Entry 4KOD (X-ray diffraction, 2.96 A resolution); this record covers chains B and F of the 6 polymer chains in the assembly.

== Chain B (and F) ==
Protein: Transitional endoplasmic reticulum ATPase
Organism: Homo sapiens
Notes: EC 3.6.4.6; chain F of this document is another copy of the same molecule, construct and numbering; everything in this record applies to it too
Reference sequence: P55072 (TERA_HUMAN); numbering as in UniProt (aligned over 1-481)
Chain sequence (489 residues; numbered 1 to 489; the number before each row is that of its first residue):
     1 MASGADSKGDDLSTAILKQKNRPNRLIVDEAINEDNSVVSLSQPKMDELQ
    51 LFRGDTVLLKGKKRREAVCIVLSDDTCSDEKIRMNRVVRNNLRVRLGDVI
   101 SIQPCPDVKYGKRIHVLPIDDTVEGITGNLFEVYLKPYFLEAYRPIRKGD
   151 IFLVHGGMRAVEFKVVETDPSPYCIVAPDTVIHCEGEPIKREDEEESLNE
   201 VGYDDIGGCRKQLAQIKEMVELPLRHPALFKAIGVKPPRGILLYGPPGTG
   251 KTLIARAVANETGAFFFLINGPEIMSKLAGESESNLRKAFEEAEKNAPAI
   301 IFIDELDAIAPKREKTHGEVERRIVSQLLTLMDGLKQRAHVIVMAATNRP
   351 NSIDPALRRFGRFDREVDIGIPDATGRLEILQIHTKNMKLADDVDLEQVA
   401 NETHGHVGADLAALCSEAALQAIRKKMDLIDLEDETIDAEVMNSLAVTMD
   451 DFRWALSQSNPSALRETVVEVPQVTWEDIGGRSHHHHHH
Unresolved in the structure: 1-20, 460-489 (chain F: 1-22, 461-489)
Sequence notes: engineered mutation His155 (Arg in P55072); expression tag (482-489)
Small-molecule neighbours: ADP (adenosine-5'-diphosphate): Asp205, Ile206, Gly207, Pro246, Pro247, Gly248, Thr249, Gly250, Lys251, Thr252, Leu253, Ile380, Ile383, His384, Gly408, Ala409, Ala412
Curated features (UniProtKB/Swiss-Prot):
  - binding site (ATP): Pro247 to Leu253, Asn348, His384
  - modified residue: Ala2 (N-acetylalanine), Ser3 (Phosphoserine), Ser7 (Phosphoserine), Ser13 (Phosphoserine), Ser37 (Phosphoserine), Lys315 (N6,N6,N6-trimethyllysine), Thr436 (Phosphothreonine), Ser462 (Phosphoserine)
  - cross-link (Glycyl lysine isopeptide (Lys-Gly)): Lys8 (interchain with G-Cter in SUMO2), Lys18 (interchain with G-Cter in SUMO2)
  - natural variant: Arg95 (R95G: In IBMPFD1), Gly97 (G97E: In CMT2Y), Ile126 (I126F: In IBMPFD1; uncertain significance), His155 (R155H: In FTDALS6 and IBMPFD1; this construct carries the variant), Arg159 (R159G: In FTDALS6; R159H: In IBMPFD1), Ala160 (A160T: In IBMPFD1; uncertain significance), Glu185 (E185K: In CMT2Y), Arg191 (R191Q: In FTDALS6 and IBMPFD1), Leu198 (L198W: In IBMPFD1), Ala232 (A232E: In IBMPFD1), Ile254 (I254F: In IBMPFD1; uncertain significance), Ile369 (I369T: In IBMPFD1; uncertain significance), 1 further natural variant entry in UniProt
  - mutagenesis: Phe52 to Asp55 (Abolishes interaction with NPLOC4; when associated with A-110), Arg53 (R53A: Minor effect on affinity for ATP and ADP), Arg86 (R86A: Strongly increased affinity for ATP. Strongly reduced affinity for ADP), Tyr110 (Y110A: Abolishes interaction with NPLOC4; when associated with 52-A--A-55), Arg113 to His115 (Severely reduced binding to DERL1), Phe131 (F131R: Severely reduced binding to DERL1), Leu140 (L140D: Severely reduced binding to DERL1), Asp179 (D179R: No effect on binding to DERL1), His183 (H183W: Severely reduced binding to DERL1), Lys251 (K251Q: Impairs ERAD degradation of HMGCR and does not inhibit interaction with RHBDD1; when associated with Q-524), Glu305 (E305Q: Defect in ubiquitin-dependent protein degradation by the proteasome; when associated with Q-578), Lys312 (K312A: Does not affect methylation by VCPKMT), 6 further mutagenesis entries in UniProt

== Interface between chain B and chain F ==
Residue-residue contacts (50):
  Glu124(B) - Lys231(F)
  Gly125(B) - Lys231(F)
  Gly125(B) - Ala232(F)
  Ile126(B) - Ala232(F)
  Gly157(B) - Ile233(F)
  Met158(B) - Ile233(F)  hydrophobic
  Met158(B) - Gly234(F)  hydrogen bond (backbone-backbone)
  Arg159(B) - Ala232(F)  hydrogen bond (side chain-backbone)
  Thr252(B) - Arg359(F)  hydrogen bond
  Asn270(B) - Asp333(F)
  Asn270(B) - Arg362(F)
  Pro272(B) - Arg313(F)
  Pro272(B) - Ser326(F)  hydrogen bond (backbone-side chain)
  Pro272(B) - Leu329(F)  hydrophobic
  Glu273(B) - Thr330(F)
  Met275(B) - Arg323(F)
  Met275(B) - Ser326(F)
  Ser276(B) - Arg323(F)
  Ser276(B) - Ser326(F)  hydrogen bond (backbone-side chain)
  Ser276(B) - Gln327(F)
  Ser276(B) - Thr330(F)
  Lys277(B) - Arg323(F)
  Leu278(B) - Arg323(F)
  Ala279(B) - Glu319(F)
  Ala279(B) - Arg323(F)
  Asp304(B) - Arg359(F)  salt bridge
  Glu305(B) - Ala356(F)
  Glu305(B) - Arg359(F)  salt bridge
  Glu305(B) - Arg362(F)  salt bridge
  Ala308(B) - Arg313(F)
  His317(B) - Arg322(F)
  Val320(B) - Glu319(F)
  Glu321(B) - Arg322(F)  salt bridge
  Ser416(B) - Val235(F)
  Glu417(B) - Arg365(F)  salt bridge
  Leu420(B) - Phe230(F)  hydrophobic
  Leu420(B) - Lys236(F)
  Ile423(B) - Leu222(F)  hydrophobic
  Ile423(B) - Leu229(F)  hydrophobic
  Arg424(B) - Glu218(F)  hydrogen bond (side chain-backbone)
  Arg424(B) - Leu222(F)
  Met427(B) - His226(F)
  Met427(B) - Leu229(F)  hydrophobic
  Asp428(B) - Ile27(F)
  Asp431(B) - Arg25(F)  salt bridge
  Asp431(B) - Val99(F)
  Leu432(B) - Arg25(F)
  Glu435(B) - Ala228(F)
  Met442(B) - Ile233(F)  hydrophobic
  Trp454(B) - Glu218(F)
Interface residues without a listed pair, chain B (37 interface residues in all): Lys315, Ala409, Asp434, Gln458
Interface residues without a listed pair, chain F (34 interface residues in all): Lys81, Gln215, Glu221, Pro237, Glu314, Phe360

== Summary ==
37 residues of chain B and 34 residues of chain F are in contact, with 6 hydrogen bonds and 6 salt bridges.
Polar contacts include Asp304(B)-Arg359(F), Glu305(B)-Arg359(F) and Glu305(B)-Arg362(F). Bound to chain B:
ADP.
Chain B and chain F are both Transitional endoplasmic reticulum ATPase (Homo sapiens); the structure,
Structure of p97 N-D1 R155H mutant in complex with ADP, was determined by X-ray diffraction (same publication
as 4KLN and 4KO8).
